Entry 5M62 (X-ray diffraction, 1.70 A resolution); this record covers chain A.

# Chain A
Molecule: C-type lectin domain family 4 member K
Source organism: Mus musculus
Notes: fragment: Carbohydrate binding domain
UniProt: Q8VBX4 (CLC4K_MOUSE); residues 194-331 here = UniProt positions 194-331
Sequence (151 residues; row label = number of the first residue in the row):
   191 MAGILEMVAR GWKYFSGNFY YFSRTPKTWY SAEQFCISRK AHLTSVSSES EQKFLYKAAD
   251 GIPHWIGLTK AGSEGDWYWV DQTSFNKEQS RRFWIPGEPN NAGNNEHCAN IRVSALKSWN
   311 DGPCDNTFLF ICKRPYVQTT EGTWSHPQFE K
Not modelled in the structure: 191, 328-341
Construct notes: initiating methionine (191); expression tag (192-193, 332-341); engineered mutation Ser-308 (Cys in Q8VBX4)
Disulfides: Cys-226/Cys-322, Cys-298/Cys-314
Metal / ion sites: Ca2+: Glu-288, Asn-290, Glu-296, Asn-310, Asp-311 (together with beta-D-glucopyranose)
Residues lining bound ligands: beta-D-glucopyranose (BGC): Glu-288, Asn-290, Glu-296, Arg-302, Asn-310, Asp-311

# In short
Bound to chain A: beta-D-glucopyranose. Glu-288, Asn-290, Glu-296, Asn-310 and Asp-311 coordinate Ca2+.
Chain A is C-type lectin domain family 4 member K (Mus musculus); the structure, Structure of the Mus musclus
Langerin carbohydrate recognition domain in complex with glucose, was determined by X-ray diffraction (same
publication as 5K8Y).
